Entry 9JAO (electron microscopy, 3.10 A resolution); this record covers chains G and I of the 10 polymer chains in the assembly.

Chain G:
Molecule: Histone H2A
Source organism: Xenopus laevis
Reference sequence: Q6AZJ8 (Q6AZJ8_XENLA); residues 0-129 here correspond to UniProt positions 1-130 (UniProt number = residue number + 1)
Amino-acid sequence (130 residues; row label = number of the first residue in the row; numbering starts at 0):
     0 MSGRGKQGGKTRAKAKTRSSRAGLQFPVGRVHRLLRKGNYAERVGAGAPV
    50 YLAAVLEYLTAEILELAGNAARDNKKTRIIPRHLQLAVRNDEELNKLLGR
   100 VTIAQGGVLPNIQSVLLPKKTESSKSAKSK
Not modelled in the structure: 0-11, 119-129

Chain I:
Molecule: 157-nt DNA strand
Sequence (157 nucleotides; numbered -4 to 152; the number before each row is that of its first residue; numbers below 1 keep their minus sign (DC-4 is residue -4)):
    -4 CCGCCCTCGAGAATCCCGGTGCCGAGGCCGCTCAATTGGTCGTAGACAGC
    46 TCTAGCACCGCTTAAACGCACGTACGCGCTGTCCCCCGCGTTTTAACCGC
    96 CAAGGGGATTACTCCCTAGTCTCCAGGCACGTGTCAGATATATACATCCT
   146 GAAGCTT
Not modelled in the structure: -4 to 1, 106-152

Interface between chain G and chain I:
Residue-residue contacts - 15 pairs, chain G then chain I:
  Ala12(G) with DG33(I), phosphate contact
  Lys13(G) with DT32(I), phosphate contact
  Ala14(G) with DT31(I), phosphate contact; DT32(I), phosphate contact
  Lys15(G) with DT31(I), phosphate contact; DT32(I), hydrogen bond to the phosphate
  Thr16(G) with DT31(I), phosphate contact
  Arg17(G) with DT31(I), salt bridge to the phosphate
  Arg20(G) with DT32(I), salt bridge to the phosphate
  Gly28(G) with DA30(I), sugar contact; DT31(I), phosphate contact
  Arg29(G) with DA30(I), phosphate contact
  Arg32(G) with DA30(I), salt bridge to the phosphate
  Arg42(G) with DG37(I), base contact
  Arg77(G) with DA20(I), sugar contact
Other interface residues (no listed pair), chain I (8 interface residues in all): DA29, DA39

In short:
12 residues of chain G and 8 residues of chain I are in contact; the contacts include 1 hydrogen bond and 3
salt bridges. Polar pairs include Lys15(G)-DT32(I), Arg17(G)-DT31(I) and Arg20(G)-DT32(I).
Chain G is Histone H2A (Xenopus laevis) and chain I is a 157-nt DNA strand; the structure, The structure of
SMARCAD1 bound to the hexasome in the presence of ADP-BeFx, was determined by electron microscopy.
